PDB entry 8HLC | electron microscopy, 2.80 A resolution | chains A and L of the 9 polymer chains in the assembly

# Chain A
Protein: Spike glycoprotein
Organism: Severe acute respiratory syndrome coronavirus 2
UniProt: P0DTC2 (SPIKE_SARS2); residues 1-1273 here = UniProt positions 1-1273
Amino-acid sequence (1283 residues; row label = number of the first residue in the row):
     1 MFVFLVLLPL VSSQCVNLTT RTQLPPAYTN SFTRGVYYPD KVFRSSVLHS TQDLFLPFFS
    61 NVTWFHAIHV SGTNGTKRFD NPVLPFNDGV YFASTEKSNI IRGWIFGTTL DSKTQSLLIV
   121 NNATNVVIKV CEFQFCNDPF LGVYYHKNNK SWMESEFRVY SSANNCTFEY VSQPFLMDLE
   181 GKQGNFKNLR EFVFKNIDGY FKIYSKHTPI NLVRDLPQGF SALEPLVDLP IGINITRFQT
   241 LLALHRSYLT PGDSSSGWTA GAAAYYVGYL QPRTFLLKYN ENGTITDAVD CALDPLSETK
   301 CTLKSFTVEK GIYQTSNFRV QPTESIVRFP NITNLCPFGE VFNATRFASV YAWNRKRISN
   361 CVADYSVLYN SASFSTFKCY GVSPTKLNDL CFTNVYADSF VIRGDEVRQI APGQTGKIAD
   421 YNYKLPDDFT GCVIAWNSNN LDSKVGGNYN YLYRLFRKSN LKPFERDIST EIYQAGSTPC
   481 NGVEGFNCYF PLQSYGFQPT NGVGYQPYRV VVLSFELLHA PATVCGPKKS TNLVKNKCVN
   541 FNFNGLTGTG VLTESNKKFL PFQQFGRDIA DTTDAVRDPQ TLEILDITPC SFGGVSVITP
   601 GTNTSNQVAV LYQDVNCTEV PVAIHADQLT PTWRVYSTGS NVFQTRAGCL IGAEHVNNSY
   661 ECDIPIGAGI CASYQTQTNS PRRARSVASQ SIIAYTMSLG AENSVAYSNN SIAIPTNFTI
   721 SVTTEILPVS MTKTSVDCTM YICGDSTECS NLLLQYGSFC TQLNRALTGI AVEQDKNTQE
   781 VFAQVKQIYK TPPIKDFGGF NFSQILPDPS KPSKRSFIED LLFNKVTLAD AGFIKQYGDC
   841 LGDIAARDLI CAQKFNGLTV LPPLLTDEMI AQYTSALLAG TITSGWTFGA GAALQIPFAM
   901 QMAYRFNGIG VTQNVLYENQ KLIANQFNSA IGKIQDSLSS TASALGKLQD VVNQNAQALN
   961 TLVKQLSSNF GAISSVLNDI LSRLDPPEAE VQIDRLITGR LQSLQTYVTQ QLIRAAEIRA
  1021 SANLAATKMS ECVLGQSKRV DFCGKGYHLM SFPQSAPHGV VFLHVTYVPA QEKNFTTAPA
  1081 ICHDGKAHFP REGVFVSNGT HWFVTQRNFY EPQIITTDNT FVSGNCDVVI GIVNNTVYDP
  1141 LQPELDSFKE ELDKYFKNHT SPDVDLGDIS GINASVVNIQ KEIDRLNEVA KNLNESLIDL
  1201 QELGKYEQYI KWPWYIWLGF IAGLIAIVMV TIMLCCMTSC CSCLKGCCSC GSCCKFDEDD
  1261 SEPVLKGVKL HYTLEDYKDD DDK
Not modelled in the structure: 1-13, 73-79, 180-184, 246-256, 619-632, 677-689, 942-943, 1147-1283
Construct notes: engineered mutation Pro986 (Lys in P0DTC2), Pro987 (Val in P0DTC2); expression tag (1274-1283)
UniProt features mapped onto this chain:
  - region: Asn280 to Cys301 (Putative superantigen), Arg403 to Asp405 (Integrin-binding motif), Asn448 to Phe456 (Immunodominant HLA epitope recognized by the CD8+), Pro681 to Ala684 (Putative superantigen), Ser816 to Tyr837 (Fusion peptide 1), Lys835 to Phe855 (Fusion peptide 2), Asp1163 to Glu1202 (Heptad repeat 2)
  - motif: Met1237 to Cys1241 (Binding to host endocytosis trafficking protein SNX27), Asp1257 to Glu1262 (Diacidic ER export motif (host COPII)), Ser1261 to Gly1267 (Binding to host plasma membrane localising/FERM domain proteins), Lys1269 to Thr1273 (KxHxx, ER retrieval signal (COPI))
  - site (Cleavage): Arg685, Ser686, Arg815, Ser816
  - lipidation (S-palmitoyl cysteine): Cys1235, Cys1236, Cys1240, Cys1241, Cys1243, Cys1247, Cys1248, Cys1250, Cys1253, Cys1254
  - glycosylation: Asn17 (N-linked (GlcNAc...) (complex) asparagine), Asn61 (N-linked (GlcNAc...) (hybrid) asparagine), Asn74 (N-linked (GlcNAc...) (complex) asparagine), Asn122 (N-linked (GlcNAc...) (hybrid) asparagine), Asn149 (N-linked (GlcNAc...) (complex) asparagine), Asn165 (N-linked (GlcNAc...) (complex) asparagine), Asn234 (N-linked (GlcNAc...) (high mannose) asparagine), Asn282 (N-linked (GlcNAc...) (complex) asparagine), Thr323 (O-linked (GalNAc) threonine), Ser325 (O-linked (HexNAc...) serine), Asn331 (N-linked (GlcNAc...) (complex) asparagine), Asn343 (N-linked (GlcNAc...) (complex) asparagine), Asn603 (N-linked (GlcNAc...) (hybrid) asparagine), Asn616 (N-linked (GlcNAc...) (complex) asparagine), Asn657 (N-linked (GlcNAc...) (complex) asparagine), Thr676 (O-linked (GlcNAc...) threonine), Thr678 (O-linked (GlcNAc...) threonine), Asn709 (N-linked (GlcNAc...) (high mannose) asparagine), Asn717 (N-linked (GlcNAc...) (hybrid) asparagine), Asn801 (N-linked (GlcNAc...) (hybrid) asparagine) and 6 more in UniProt
  - natural variant: Leu5 (L5F: In strain: Iota/B.1.526), Ser13 (S13I: In strain: Epsilon/B.1.427/B.1.429), Leu18 (L18F: In strain: Beta/B.1.351, Gamma/P.1 and 1 more), Thr19 (T19I: In strain: Omicron/BQ.1.1, Omicron/XBB.1.5 and 1 more; T19R: In strain: Delta/B.1.617.2, Omicron/BA.2 and 4 more), Thr20 (T20N: In strain: Gamma/P.1), Leu24 to Ala27 (sequence variant, change not given here; In strain: Omicron/BA.2, Omicron/BA.2.12.1 and 6 more), Pro26 (P26S: In strain: Gamma/P.1), Gln52 (Q52H: In strain: Omicron/EG.5.1), Ala67 (A67V: In strain: Eta/B.1.525, Omicron/BA.1), His69 to Val70 (deletion: In strain: Alpha/B.1.1.7, Eta/B.1.525 and 5 more), Gly75 (G75V: In strain: Lambda/C.37), Thr76 (T76I: In strain: Lambda/C.37), 83 further natural variant entries in UniProt
  - mutagenesis: His69 to Val70 (Increased incorporation of cleaved spike into virions), Asn121 (N121Q: Partial loss of biliverdin affinity), Arg190 (R190K: Partial loss of biliverdin affinity), Asn234 (N234Q: Increased resistance to neutralizing antibodies), Asn331 (N331Q: Reduced viral infectivity), Asn343 (N343Q: Reduced viral infectivity), Leu452 (L452R: Increased resistance to neutralizing antibodies. Decreases HLA binding to NF9 epitope. Increased binding affinity to human ACE2), Tyr453 (Y453F: Decreased HLA binding to NF9 epitope. Increased binding affinity to human ACE2), Ala475 (A475V: Increased resistance to neutralizing antibodies), Val483 (V483A: Increased resistance to neutralizing antibodies), Glu484 (E484D: Increased replication in human TMEM106B overexpressing cells), Phe490 (F490L: Increased resistance to neutralizing antibodies and human covalescent sera neutralization), 16 further mutagenesis entries in UniProt
Disulfides: Cys15-Cys136, Cys131-Cys166, Cys291-Cys301, Cys336-Cys361, Cys379-Cys432, Cys391-Cys525, Cys480-Cys488, Cys538-Cys590, Cys617-Cys649, Cys662-Cys671, Cys738-Cys760, Cys743-Cys749, Cys840-Cys851, Cys1032-Cys1043, Cys1082-Cys1126
Covalent attachments: N-acetylglucosamine (NAG) linked to Asn17, Asn61, Asn122, Asn165, Asn234, Asn282, Asn331, Asn343, Asn603, Asn616, Asn657, Asn709, Asn717, Asn801, Asn1074, Asn1098, Asn1134
Residues lining bound ligands:
  - linoleic acid (EIC), molecule 1: Cys336, Pro337, Phe338, Val341, Phe342, Ile358, Ala363, Tyr365, Leu368, Tyr369, Phe374, Phe377, Leu387, Phe392, Val395, Ile434, Leu513, Phe515, Val524
  - linoleic acid (EIC), molecule 2: Arg408, Gln409, Thr415, Gly416
Reported in the primary citation:
  - post-translational modification sites: Asn17, Asn122, Asn165

# Chain L
Protein: light chain of 3711
Organism: Homo sapiens
Amino-acid sequence (257 residues; each row starts with the number of its first residue; numbers below 1 keep their minus sign (Met-18 is residue -18)):
   -18 MGWSCIILFL VATATGVHGD IVMTQTPFTL SASVGDRVTI TCRASQGIRN DLGWYQQKPG
    42 KAPKCLIYAA SSLLSGVPSR FSGSGSGTEF TLTISSLQPE DFATYYCLQH NSYPWTFGQG
   102 TKLEIKRTVA APSVFIFPPS DEQLKSGTAS VVCLLNNFYP REAKVQWKVD NALQSGNSQE
   162 SVTEQDSKDS TYSLSSTLTL SKADYEKHKV YACEVTHQGL SSPVTKSFNR GECKLGRHGP
   222 TCLLQLIMVT NKAIASQ
Not modelled in the structure: -18 to 0, 215-238
Disulfides: Cys23-Cys88, Cys134-Cys194
Reported in the primary citation:
  - binding site for N-acetylglucosamine: Asn31, Ser56

# Interface between chain A and chain L
Contacting residue pairs (8; chain A residue first):
  Gln14(A) with Asp32(L); Ala50(L)
  Cys15(A) with Arg30(L)
  Val16(A) with Arg30(L)
  Gln134(A) with Tyr49(L); Ser53(L)
  Ser161(A) with Tyr49(L)
  Ser162(A) with Tyr49(L), hydrogen bond
Also at the interface, not in a pair above, chain A (7 interface residues in all): Ser112
The authors on this interface:
  - pairs named by the authors: Ser162(A)-Tyr49(L) (hydrogen bond)
  - epitope / paratope residues, chain A: Ser162(A)
  - epitope / paratope residues, chain L: Tyr49(L)

# Overview
7 residues of chain A and 5 residues of chain L are in contact; the contacts include 1 hydrogen bond. Its one
hydrogen-bonded contact is Ser162(A)-Tyr49(L). The paper describes a hydrogen bond between Ser162(A) and
Tyr49(L). From the paper: a binding site for N-acetylglucosamine at Asn31(L) and Ser56(L); epitope/paratope
residues Ser162(A) and Tyr49(L).
Here chain A is Spike glycoprotein (Severe acute respiratory syndrome coronavirus 2) and chain L is light
chain of 3711 (Homo sapiens). Entry 8HLC (S protein of SARS-CoV-2 in complex with 3711) was determined by
electron microscopy (same publication as 8HLD).
